PDB entry 3GH8 | X-ray diffraction, 2.61 A resolution | chains A and B

[Chain A (and B)]
Molecule: Iodotyrosine dehalogenase 1
From: Mus musculus
Notes: chain B of this document is another copy of the same molecule, construct and numbering; everything in this record applies to it too
Reference sequence: Q9DCX8 (IYD1_MOUSE); residue numbers follow UniProt; this construct covers 34-285
Amino-acid sequence (259 residues; numbered 33 to 291; the number before each row is that of its first residue):
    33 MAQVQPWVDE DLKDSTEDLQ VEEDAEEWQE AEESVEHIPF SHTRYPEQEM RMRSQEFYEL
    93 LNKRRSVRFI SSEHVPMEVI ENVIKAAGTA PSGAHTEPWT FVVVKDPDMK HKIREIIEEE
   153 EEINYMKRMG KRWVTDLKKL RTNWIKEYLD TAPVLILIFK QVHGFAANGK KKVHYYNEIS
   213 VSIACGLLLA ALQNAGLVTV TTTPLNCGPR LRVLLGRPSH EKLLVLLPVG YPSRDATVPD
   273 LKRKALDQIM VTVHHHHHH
Unresolved in the structure: 33-65, 287-291 (chain B: 33-65, 286-291)
Construct notes: expression tag (33, 286-291)
Ligand contacts:
  - FMN (flavin mononucleotide), molecule 1: Arg96, Arg97, Ser98, Arg100, Leu172, Thr174, Val232, Thr233, Thr234, Thr235, Leu273, Arg275
  - FMN, molecule 2: Pro123, Ser124, Gly125, Ala126, His127, Tyr208, Ile211, Ser212
  - 3,5-diiodotyrosine (TYI), molecule 1: Arg100, Glu153, Tyr157, Met161, Trp165, Leu169, Leu172, Thr174, Asn175, Lys178, Thr235
  - 3,5-diiodotyrosine (TYI), molecule 2: Gly125, Ala126, Tyr207, Tyr208
Curated features (UniProtKB/Swiss-Prot):
  - binding site (FMN): Arg96 to Arg100, Ser124, Gly125, Thr233 to Thr235, Arg275
  - binding site (3,5-diiodo-L-tyrosine): Ala126, Glu153, Tyr157, Lys178
  - binding site (3-iodo-L-tyrosine): Ala126, Glu153, Tyr157, Lys178
  - mutagenesis: Glu153 (E153Q: Loss of enzyme activity)
Reported in the primary citation:
  - conformationally variable residues (order/disorder transition): Asn156 to Ile177
  - binding site for 3,5-diiodotyrosine: Glu153, Tyr157, Lys178
  - disease-associated variants - R97W, F101DEL/I102L: decreased catalytic activity (citing earlier work)
  - disease-associated variants - A216T: decreased stability (proposed by the authors, not directly observed)
  - mutagenesis - C217A, C239A: unchanged catalytic activity (citing earlier work)

[Chain A / chain B interface]
Pairs across the interface (185; chain A residue first):
  Val67(A) with Asp272(B)
  Glu68(A) with Pro271(B); Asp272(B), hydrogen bond (backbone-backbone)
  His69(A) with Lys171(B), hydrogen bond (side chain-backbone); Leu172(B); Arg173(B); Val270(B); Pro271(B)
  Ile70(A) with Thr269(B); Val270(B), hydrogen bond (backbone-backbone)
  Pro71(A) with Ala268(B)
  Phe72(A) with Arg97(B); Val99(B), hydrophobic; Val230(B), hydrophobic; Pro264(B), hydrophobic; Ala268(B), hydrogen bond (backbone-backbone); Val270(B), hydrophobic
  His74(A) with Gly228(B), hydrogen bond (side chain-backbone); Val230(B); Pro264(B)
  Arg76(A) with Glu105(B), salt bridge; Tyr263(B)
  Tyr77(A) with Asn226(B); Ala227(B); Gly228(B)
  Glu79(A) with His106(B); Pro108(B)
  Met82(A) with Pro108(B); Val111(B); Ala227(B); Leu229(B), hydrophobic; Tyr263(B), hydrogen bond
  Arg83(A) with Pro108(B); Glu110(B), salt bridge; Val111(B)
  Arg85(A) with Asn226(B), hydrogen bond (side chain-backbone)
  Ser86(A) with Val111(B); Asn114(B), hydrogen bond
  Gln87(A) with Asn114(B)
  Phe89(A) with Phe89(B), hydrophobic; Ala222(B); Ala223(B), hydrophobic; Asn226(B)
  Tyr90(A) with Lys117(B); Ala118(B); Thr121(B)
  Leu92(A) with Arg85(B)
  Leu93(A) with Thr121(B)
  Asn94(A) with Thr121(B)
  Arg96(A) with Thr121(B), hydrogen bond (side chain-backbone); Ala122(B); Pro123(B)
  Arg97(A) with Phe72(B)
  Val99(A) with Phe72(B), hydrophobic
  Glu105(A) with Arg76(B), salt bridge
  Pro108(A) with Glu79(B)
  Glu110(A) with Arg83(B), salt bridge
  Val111(A) with Met82(B); Arg83(B); Ser86(B)
  Glu113(A) with Leu278(B)
  Asn114(A) with Arg83(B); Ser86(B), hydrogen bond; Gln87(B); Tyr90(B)
  Ile116(A) with Leu278(B), hydrophobic; Ile281(B)
  Lys117(A) with Tyr90(B)
  Ala118(A) with Tyr90(B); Leu93(B), hydrophobic
  Thr121(A) with Tyr90(B); Leu93(B); Asn94(B); Arg96(B), hydrogen bond (backbone-side chain); Arg275(B)
  Ala122(A) with Arg96(B)
  Pro123(A) with Arg96(B); Leu221(B), hydrophobic; Thr233(B)
  His127(A) with Leu273(B); Lys274(B), hydrogen bond (side chain-backbone)
  Thr128(A) with Lys276(B), hydrogen bond (backbone-side chain)
  Glu129(A) with Arg275(B); Lys276(B), hydrogen bond (side chain-backbone)
  Trp131(A) with Ile281(B)
  Thr132(A) with Ile281(B)
  Phe133(A) with Ile281(B), hydrogen bond (backbone-backbone); Met282(B); Val283(B), hydrogen bond (backbone-backbone)
  Val134(A) with Val283(B)
  Val135(A) with Val283(B), hydrogen bond (backbone-backbone); Thr284(B); Val285(B), hydrogen bond (backbone-backbone)
  Val136(A) with Val285(B)
  Asp138(A) with Val285(B)
  Arg164(A) with Val205(B); Tyr207(B)
  Trp165(A) with Tyr207(B)
  Asp168(A) with Tyr207(B), hydrogen bond
  Lys171(A) with Val67(B); His69(B), hydrogen bond (backbone-side chain)
  Leu172(A) with His69(B)
  Arg173(A) with Val67(B); His69(B)
  Lys202(A) with Arg164(B)
  Lys203(A) with Arg164(B)
  Lys204(A) with Arg164(B)
  Val205(A) with Arg164(B)
  Tyr207(A) with Arg164(B); Trp165(B), hydrogen bond (side chain-backbone); Asp168(B), hydrogen bond
  Tyr208(A) with Trp165(B); Thr235(B); Leu237(B)
  Glu210(A) with Glu210(B)
  Ile211(A) with Glu210(B); Ser214(B); Leu256(B), hydrophobic
  Ser214(A) with Ile211(B); Ser214(B); Ile215(B)
  Ile215(A) with Ser214(B); Cys217(B), hydrophobic; Gly218(B); Leu221(B), hydrophobic
  Gly218(A) with Ile215(B); Leu219(B)
  Leu219(A) with Gly218(B); Ala222(B), hydrophobic
  Leu221(A) with Pro123(B), hydrophobic
  Ala222(A) with Leu219(B), hydrophobic
  Ala223(A) with Phe89(B), hydrophobic
  Asn226(A) with Tyr77(B); Arg85(B), hydrogen bond; Phe89(B)
  Ala227(A) with Tyr77(B); Met82(B); Ser86(B)
  Gly228(A) with His74(B); Tyr77(B); Met82(B)
  Val230(A) with His74(B)
  Thr235(A) with Tyr208(B), hydrogen bond
  Leu256(A) with Ile211(B), hydrophobic
  Tyr263(A) with Arg76(B), hydrogen bond; Met82(B), hydrogen bond
  Pro264(A) with Phe72(B), hydrophobic; His74(B)
  Ala268(A) with Pro71(B); Phe72(B), hydrogen bond (backbone-backbone)
  Thr269(A) with Ile70(B); Phe72(B)
  Val270(A) with His69(B); Ile70(B), hydrogen bond (backbone-backbone); Phe72(B), hydrophobic
  Pro271(A) with Glu68(B); His69(B)
  Asp272(A) with Glu68(B), hydrogen bond (backbone-backbone); Ile70(B)
  Leu273(A) with His127(B)
  Lys274(A) with His127(B), hydrogen bond (backbone-side chain)
  Arg275(A) with Thr121(B); Glu129(B)
  Lys276(A) with Thr128(B); Glu129(B), hydrogen bond (side chain-backbone)
  Leu278(A) with Glu113(B); Lys117(B)
  Ile281(A) with Ile116(B); Gly120(B); Trp131(B); Thr132(B); Phe133(B), hydrogen bond (backbone-backbone)
  Met282(A) with Met109(B), hydrophobic; Phe133(B)
  Val283(A) with Phe133(B), hydrogen bond (backbone-backbone); Val134(B); Val135(B), hydrogen bond (backbone-backbone); Arg249(B)
  Thr284(A) with Val135(B); Lys137(B)
  Val285(A) with Val134(B), hydrophobic; Val135(B), hydrogen bond (backbone-backbone); Val136(B)
  His286(A) with Asp138(B); Met141(B)
Interface residues without a listed pair, chain A (102 interface residues in all): Ser66, Thr75, Lys95, Gly120, Ala126, Lys137, Met141, Leu169, Cys217, Thr233, Leu237, Arg249
Interface residues without a listed pair, chain B (103 interface residues in all): Ser66, Thr75, Leu92, Lys95, Ser98, Ala126, Leu169, Leu247

[In short]
102 residues of chain A face 103 of chain B across their interface, with 35 hydrogen bonds and 4 salt bridges.
Polar pairs include Arg76(A)-Glu105(B), Arg83(A)-Glu110(B) and His69(A)-Lys171(B). The paper reports a binding
site for 3,5-diiodotyrosine at Glu153(A), Tyr157(A) and Lys178(A); R97W and F101DEL/I102L of chain A reduce
catalytic activity; 5 substitutions were tested in all.
Chain A and chain B are both Iodotyrosine dehalogenase 1 (Mus musculus); the structure, Crystal structure of
Mus musculus iodotyrosine deiodinase (IYD) bound to FMN and di-iodotyrosine (DIT), was determined by X-ray
diffraction, deposited together with 3GB5 and 3GFD.
